8P71 - chains H and J of the 3 polymer chains in the assembly; structure by electron microscopy, 2.00 A resolution.

== Chain H ==
Name: CDK-activating kinase assembly factor MAT1
Organism: Homo sapiens
UniProtKB: P51948 (MAT1_HUMAN), isoform P51948-1; numbering as in UniProt (aligned over 220-309)
Chain sequence (93 residues; numbered 217 to 309; the number before each row is that of its first residue):
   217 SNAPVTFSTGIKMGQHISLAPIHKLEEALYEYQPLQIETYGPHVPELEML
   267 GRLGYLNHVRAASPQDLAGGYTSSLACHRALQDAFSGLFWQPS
Unresolved in the structure: 217-243, 309
Sequence notes: expression tag (217-219)

== Chain J ==
Name: Cyclin-dependent kinase 7
Organism: Homo sapiens
Notes: EC 2.7.11.22, 2.7.11.23
UniProtKB: P50613 (CDK7_HUMAN); numbering as in UniProt (aligned over 1-346)
Chain sequence (349 residues; numbered -2 to 346; the number before each row is that of its first residue; numbers below 1 keep their minus sign (Ser-2 is residue -2)):
    -2 SNAMALDVKSRAKRYEKLDFLGEGQFATVYKARDKNTNQIVAIKKIKLGH
    48 RSEAKDGINRTALREIKLLQELSHPNIIGLLDAFGHKSNISLVFDFMETD
    98 LEVIIKDNSLVLTPSHIKAYMLMTLQGLEYLHQHWILHRDLKPNNLLLDE
   148 NGVLKLADFGLAKSFGSPNRAYTHQVVTRWYRAPELLFGARMYGVGVDMW
   198 AVGCILAELLLRVPFLPGDSDLDQLTRIFETLGTPTEEQWPDMCSLPDYV
   248 TFKSFPGIPLHHIFSAAGDDLLDLIQGLFLFNPCARITATQALKMKYFSN
   298 RPGPTPGCQLPRPNCPVETLKEQSNPALAIKRKRTEALEQGGLPKKLIF
Unresolved in the structure: -2 to 9, 31-36, 43-51, 311-346
Sequence notes: expression tag (-2 to 0)
Small-molecule neighbours: ICEC0574 (X4F; (3R,4S)-4-[[7-[(phenylmethyl)amino]-3-propan-2-yl-pyrazolo[1,5-a]pyrimidin-5-yl]amino]pyrrolidin-3-ol): Leu18, Gly19, Val26, Ala39, Lys41, Ile75, Phe91, Asp92, Phe93, Met94, Glu95, Thr96, Asp97, Val100, Leu144
Swiss-Prot annotation at these positions:
  - active site: Asp137 (Proton acceptor)
  - binding site (ATP): Leu18 to Val26, Lys41
  - modified residue: Ala2 (N-acetylalanine), Ser7 (Phosphoserine), Ser164 (Phosphoserine), Thr170 (Phosphothreonine), Ser321 (Phosphoserine)
  - mutagenesis: Lys41 (K41A: Total loss of activity; K41M: No effect on interaction with HINT1), Phe91 (F91G: Enhanced capacity to bind ATP analogs), Ser164 (S164A: No mitotic repression of transcriptional activity of the reconstituted TFIIH complex), Thr170 (T170A: Total loss of activity. Total loss of transcriptional activity of the reconstituted TFIIH complex; T170E: No effect on interaction with HINT1)
What the authors report for this chain:
  - binding site for ICEC0574: Met94

== Interface between chain H and chain J ==
Residue-residue contacts (52; chain H residue first):
  Ala244(H) with Gly300(J)
  Leu245(H) with Ser296(J); Asn297(J); Arg298(J); Pro299(J); Gly300(J)
  Tyr246(H) with Leu119(J), hydrophobic; Gln123(J); Leu290(J); Phe295(J); Ser296(J)
  Tyr248(H) with Glu126(J), hydrogen bond; Thr287(J); Leu290(J), hydrophobic; Lys291(J)
  Leu251(H) with Tyr127(J), hydrophobic; Gln130(J)
  Ile253(H) with Gln130(J); His131(J)
  Arg276(H) with Pro165(J)
  Pro280(H) with Asp239(J); Ser242(J)
  Gln281(H) with Arg188(J); Ser242(J); Leu243(J); Pro244(J)
  Asp282(H) with Met189(J)
  Leu283(H) with Cys281(J)
  Ala284(H) with Trp237(J), hydrogen bond (backbone-side chain); Asp239(J); Leu243(J), hydrophobic; Pro280(J)
  Gly285(H) with Glu182(J); Ala187(J); Met189(J); Tyr190(J); Gly191(J); Pro280(J)
  Gly286(H) with Gly191(J); Pro280(J); Cys281(J)
  Tyr287(H) with Gly163(J), hydrogen bond (side chain-backbone); Ser164(J); Pro165(J); Met189(J), hydrophobic
  Leu291(H) with Trp132(J)
  Ala292(H) with Gly163(J); Pro165(J)
  His294(H) with Trp132(J)
  Arg295(H) with Trp132(J); Phe162(J)
  Gln298(H) with Trp132(J)
Other interface residues (no listed pair), chain H (21 interface residues in all): Thr288
Other interface residues (no listed pair), chain J (37 interface residues in all): His71, Gly186, Met240, Pro301

== Summary ==
Chain H and chain J form an interface of 21 and 37 residues respectively, with 3 hydrogen bonds. Among the
polar pairs are Tyr248(H)-Glu126(J), Ala284(H)-Trp237(J) and Tyr287(H)-Gly163(J). Ligands of chain J:
ICEC0574. From UniProt: active-site residue Asp137(J), 10 ATP-binding residues and 4 mutagenesis sites on
chain J. From the paper: a binding site for ICEC0574 at Met94(J).
Chain H is CDK-activating kinase assembly factor MAT1 and chain J is Cyclin-dependent kinase 7, both from Homo
sapiens; the structure, Cryo-EM structure of CAK in complex with inhibitor ICEC0574, was determined by
electron microscopy, deposited together with 8ORM, 8P6V, 8P6W, 8P6X, 8P6Y, 8P6Z and 11 further entries.
